PDB entry 3KH5 | X-ray diffraction, 2.10 A resolution | chain A

# Chain A
Protein: protein MJ1225
Organism: Methanocaldococcus jannaschii
Notes: EC 1.1.1.34
UniProtKB: Q58622 (Y1225_METJA); residue numbers follow UniProt; this construct covers 1-280
Chain sequence (280 residues; numbered 1 to 280; the number before each row is that of its first residue):
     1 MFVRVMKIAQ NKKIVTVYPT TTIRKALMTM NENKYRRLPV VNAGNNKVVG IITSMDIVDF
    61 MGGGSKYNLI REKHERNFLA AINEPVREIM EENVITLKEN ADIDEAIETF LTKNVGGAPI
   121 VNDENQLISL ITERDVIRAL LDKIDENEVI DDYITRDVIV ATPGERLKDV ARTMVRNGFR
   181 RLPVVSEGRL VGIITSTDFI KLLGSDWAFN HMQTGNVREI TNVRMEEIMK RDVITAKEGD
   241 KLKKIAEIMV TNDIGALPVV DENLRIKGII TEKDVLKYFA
Disordered / not traced: 1-2
Small-molecule neighbours:
  - ADP (adenosine-5'-diphosphate), molecule 1: Gln10, Lys12, Lys13, Ile14, Val15, Tyr35, Arg36, Arg37, Leu38, Pro39, Leu130, Thr132, Arg134, Asp135, Arg138, Arg180
  - ADP, molecule 2: Arg37, Ile51, Thr53, Met55, Asp56, Lys66, Glu91, Asn93, Val94, Ile95, Asn114, Val115, Gly116, Gly117, Ala118, Pro119, Arg180
  - ADP, molecule 3: Asn114, Thr155, Asp157, Val158, Ile159, Gly178, Phe179, Arg180, Arg181, Leu182, Pro183, Ile269, Thr271, Lys273, Asp274, Lys277
  - adenosine monophosphate (AMP), molecule 1: Ser65, Lys66, Asn68, Leu69, Glu72, Lys73, Glu88
  - adenosine monophosphate (AMP), molecule 2: Arg180, Arg181, Ile193, Thr195, Thr197, Asp198, Lys201, Lys230, Asp232, Val233, Ile234, Ile254, Gly255, Ala256, Leu257, Pro258

# Overview
Chain A binds 3 copies of ADP and adenosine monophosphate.
Chain A is protein MJ1225 (Methanocaldococcus jannaschii); the structure, Crystal Structure of Protein MJ1225
from Methanocaldococcus jannaschii, a putative archaeal homolog of g-AMPK, was determined by X-ray diffraction
(same publication as 3LFZ).
